Entry 8KGR (electron microscopy, 3.20 A resolution); this record covers chains C and B of the 4 polymer chains in the assembly.

# Chain C
Molecule: 52-nt DNA strand
Sequence (52 nucleotides; each row starts with the number of its first residue):
     1 ATGCATATAT ATGTATATGT ATGTGTGTAT ATATACACAT ATATATATAT AT
Unresolved in the structure: 1-16, 49-52

# Chain B
Molecule: DNA topoisomerase 2
Source organism: African swine fever virus
UniProt: A0A2X0THW2 (A0A2X0THW2_ASF); residue numbers follow UniProt; this construct covers 1-1192
Chain sequence (1211 residues; numbered -3 to 1207; the number before each row is that of its first residue; numbers below 1 keep their minus sign (Glu-3 is residue -3)):
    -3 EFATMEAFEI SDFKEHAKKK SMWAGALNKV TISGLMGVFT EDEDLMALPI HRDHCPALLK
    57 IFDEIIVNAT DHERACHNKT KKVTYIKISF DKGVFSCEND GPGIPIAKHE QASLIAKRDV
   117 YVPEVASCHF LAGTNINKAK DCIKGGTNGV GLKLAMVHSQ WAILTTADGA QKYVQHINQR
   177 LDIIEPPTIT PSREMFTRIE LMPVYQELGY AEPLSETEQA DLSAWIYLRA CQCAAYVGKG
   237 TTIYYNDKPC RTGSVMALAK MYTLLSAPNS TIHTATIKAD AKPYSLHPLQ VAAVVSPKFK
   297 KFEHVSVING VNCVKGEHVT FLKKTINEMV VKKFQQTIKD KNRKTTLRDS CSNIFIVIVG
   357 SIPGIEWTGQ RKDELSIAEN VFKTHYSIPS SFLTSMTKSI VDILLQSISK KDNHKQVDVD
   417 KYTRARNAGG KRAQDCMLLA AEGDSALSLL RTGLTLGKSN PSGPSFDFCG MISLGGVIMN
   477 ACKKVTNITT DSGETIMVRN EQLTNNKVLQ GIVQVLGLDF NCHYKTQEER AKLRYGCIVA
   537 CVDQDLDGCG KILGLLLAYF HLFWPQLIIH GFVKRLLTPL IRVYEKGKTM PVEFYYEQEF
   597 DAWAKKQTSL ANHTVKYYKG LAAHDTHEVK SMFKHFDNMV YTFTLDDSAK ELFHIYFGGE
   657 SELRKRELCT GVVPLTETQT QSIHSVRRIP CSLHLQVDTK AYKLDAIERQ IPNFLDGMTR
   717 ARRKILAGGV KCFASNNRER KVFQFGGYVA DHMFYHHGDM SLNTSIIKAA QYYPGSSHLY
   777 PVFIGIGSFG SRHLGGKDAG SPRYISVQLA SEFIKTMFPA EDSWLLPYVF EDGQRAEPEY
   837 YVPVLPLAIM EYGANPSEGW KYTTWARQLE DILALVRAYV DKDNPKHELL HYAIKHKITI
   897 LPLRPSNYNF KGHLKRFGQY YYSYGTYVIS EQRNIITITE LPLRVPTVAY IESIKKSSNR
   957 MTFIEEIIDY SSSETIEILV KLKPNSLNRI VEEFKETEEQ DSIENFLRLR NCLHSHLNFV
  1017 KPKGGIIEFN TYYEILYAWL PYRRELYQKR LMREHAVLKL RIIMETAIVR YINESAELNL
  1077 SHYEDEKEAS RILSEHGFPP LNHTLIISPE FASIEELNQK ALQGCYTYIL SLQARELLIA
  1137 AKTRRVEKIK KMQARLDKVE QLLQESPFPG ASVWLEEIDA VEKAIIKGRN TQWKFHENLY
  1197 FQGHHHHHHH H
Unresolved in the structure: -3 to 414, 1193-1207
Sequence notes: expression tag (-3 to 0, 1193-1207)
Bound ions: Mg2+ near Asp539 (its only coordinating residue here)
From the paper describing this entry:
  - Mg2+ coordination: Asp541
  - catalytic residues: Arg799, Tyr800
  - binding site for the 52-nt DNA strand (chain C): Met475, Asn476, Lys480, Lys547, Arg799, Tyr800, Ser953, Arg956, Arg1004, His1010, His1012

# Interface between chain C and chain B
Contacting residue pairs - 35 pairs, chain C then chain B:
  DA21(C) - Thr482(B)  phosphate contact
  DT22(C) - Asn496(B)  phosphate contact
  DG23(C) - Glu497(B)  phosphate contact
  DT26(C) - Lys793(B)  salt bridge to the phosphate
  DT26(C) - Ala850(B)  sugar contact
  DT26(C) - Pro852(B)  base contact
  DG27(C) - Gln706(B)  hydrogen bond to the base
  DG27(C) - Lys764(B)  phosphate contact
  DG27(C) - Ser773(B)  phosphate contact
  DG27(C) - Asn851(B)  sugar contact
  DG27(C) - Pro852(B)  base contact
  DT28(C) - Arg705(B)  phosphate contact
  DT28(C) - Gln706(B)  hydrogen bond to the base
  DT28(C) - Thr715(B)  hydrogen bond to the phosphate
  DT28(C) - Arg718(B)  salt bridge to the phosphate
  DT28(C) - Ser761(B)  hydrogen bond to the phosphate
  DA29(C) - Arg705(B)  hydrogen bond to the sugar
  DA29(C) - Tyr751(B)  hydrogen bond to the phosphate
  DA29(C) - His753(B)  phosphate contact
  DT30(C) - Glu438(B)  phosphate contact
  DT30(C) - Val473(B)  base contact
  DT30(C) - Asp543(B)  sugar contact
  DT30(C) - His753(B)  phosphate contact
  DT30(C) - Gly754(B)  hydrogen bond to the phosphate
  DA31(C) - Glu438(B)  sugar contact
  DA31(C) - Gly439(B)  phosphate contact
  DA31(C) - Asp440(B)  phosphate contact
  DA31(C) - Gly472(B)  sugar contact
  DA31(C) - Asp539(B)  phosphate contact
  DA31(C) - Lys615(B)  salt bridge to the phosphate
  DA31(C) - Met756(B)  base contact
  DT32(C) - Lys417(B)  phosphate contact
  DT32(C) - Asp440(B)  hydrogen bond to the phosphate
  DT32(C) - Ser441(B)  hydrogen bond to the phosphate
  DA33(C) - Asp440(B)  phosphate contact
Interface residues without a listed pair, chain B (32 interface residues in all): Asp541, Ala717, Ser757, Arg940

# Overview
11 residues of chain C face 32 of chain B across their interface, with 9 hydrogen bonds and 3 salt bridges.
Polar pairs include DG27(C)-Gln706(B), DT28(C)-Gln706(B) and DA29(C)-Arg705(B). From the paper: catalytic
residues Arg799(B) and Tyr800(B); a binding site for the 52-nt DNA strand (chain C) at Met475(B), Asn476(B)
and Lys480(B) among others.
Chain C is a 52-nt DNA strand and chain B is DNA topoisomerase 2 (African swine fever virus); the structure,
Structure of African swine fever virus topoisomerase II in complex with dsDNA, was determined by electron
microscopy together with 8KGM, 8KGN and 8KGQ from the same study.
